Entry 6UVC (X-ray diffraction, 1.90 A resolution); this record covers chains A and B.

== Chain A (and B) ==
Molecule: Bcl-2-like protein 1
Source organism: Homo sapiens
Notes: chain B of this document is another copy of the same molecule, construct and numbering; everything in this record applies to it too
UniProtKB: Q07817 (B2CL1_HUMAN); residue numbers follow UniProt; this construct covers 1-26, 83-209
Amino-acid sequence (158 residues; each row starts with the number of its first residue; note: 56 numbers in that range are skipped by the numbering (no residue carries them; nothing is unmodelled there); numbers below 1 keep their minus sign (Gly-4 is residue -4)):
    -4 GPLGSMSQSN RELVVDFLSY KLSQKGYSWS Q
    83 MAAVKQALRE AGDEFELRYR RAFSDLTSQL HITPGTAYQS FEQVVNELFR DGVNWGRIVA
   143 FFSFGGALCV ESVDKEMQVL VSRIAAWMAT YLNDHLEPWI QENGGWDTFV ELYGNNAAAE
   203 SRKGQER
Unresolved in the structure: -4 to 1, 198-209 (chain B: -4 to -1, 198-209)
Construct notes: expression tag (-4 to 0)
Ligand contacts: XOY ((R)-3-(Benzylthio)-2-(3-(2-((4'-chloro-[1,1'-biphenyl]-2-yl)methyl)-1,2,3,4-tetrahydroisoquinoline-6-carbonyl)-3-(4-methylbenzyl)ureido)propanoic acid): Ala93, Glu96, Phe97, Arg100, Tyr101, Ala104, Phe105, Leu108, Val126, Glu129, Leu130, Asn136, Trp137, Gly138, Arg139, Val141, Ala142, Ser145, Phe146, Phe191, Leu194, Tyr195
UniProt features mapped onto this chain:
  - motif: Ser4 to Trp24 (BH4), Val86 to Arg100 (BH3), Glu129 to Gly148 (BH1), Pro180 to Tyr195 (BH2)

== Interface between chain A and chain B ==
Residue-residue contacts - 81 pairs, chain A then chain B:
  Ser2(A) with Asn175(B), hydrogen bond (backbone-side chain)
  Ser4(A) with Met83(B)
  Asn5(A) with Leu174(B); Asn175(B), hydrogen bond; Glu179(B), hydrogen bond; Trp188(B)
  Arg6(A) with Ala171(B)
  Glu7(A) with Met83(B); Lys87(B), salt bridge
  Leu8(A) with Val86(B), hydrophobic; Lys87(B); Trp188(B)
  Val9(A) with Phe144(B), hydrophobic; Ala167(B); Leu174(B), hydrophobic
  Asp11(A) with Lys87(B); Arg91(B), salt bridge
  Phe12(A) with Leu90(B); Gly94(B); Glu98(B); Phe144(B); Ser145(B)
  Leu13(A) with Gly147(B); Gly148(B); Cys151(B), hydrophobic; Ala167(B), hydrophobic; Met170(B), hydrophobic
  Tyr15(A) with Arg91(B); Asp95(B), hydrogen bond
  Lys16(A) with Asp95(B), salt bridge; Glu98(B), salt bridge; Val152(B)
  Leu17(A) with Val155(B), hydrophobic; Val163(B), hydrophobic
  Gln19(A) with Asp95(B), hydrogen bond
  Lys20(A) with Val152(B)
  Tyr22(A) with Val155(B), hydrophobic; Asp156(B), hydrogen bond
  Trp24(A) with Val163(B), hydrophobic; Ala167(B), hydrophobic
  Met83(A) with Leu8(B), hydrophobic
  Lys87(A) with Glu7(B), salt bridge; Leu8(B); Asp11(B)
  Gln88(A) with Arg91(B), hydrogen bond
  Leu90(A) with Leu8(B), hydrophobic; Phe12(B)
  Arg91(A) with Asp11(B), salt bridge; Tyr15(B); Gln88(B), hydrogen bond; Arg91(B)
  Gly94(A) with Phe12(B)
  Asp95(A) with Tyr15(B), hydrogen bond; Lys16(B), salt bridge; Gln19(B), hydrogen bond
  Glu98(A) with Lys16(B), salt bridge
  Phe144(A) with Phe12(B)
  Ser145(A) with Phe12(B)
  Gly147(A) with Leu13(B)
  Gly148(A) with Leu13(B)
  Cys151(A) with Leu13(B), hydrophobic
  Val152(A) with Lys16(B); Lys20(B); Tyr22(B)
  Val155(A) with Leu17(B), hydrophobic; Tyr22(B), hydrophobic
  Asp156(A) with Tyr22(B), hydrogen bond
  Gln160(A) with Ser23(B), hydrogen bond (side chain-backbone)
  Val163(A) with Trp24(B), hydrophobic
  Ala167(A) with Arg6(B); Val9(B); Leu13(B), hydrophobic; Trp24(B), hydrophobic
  Met170(A) with Leu13(B), hydrophobic
  Ala171(A) with Val9(B)
  Leu174(A) with Asn5(B)
  Asn175(A) with Ser2(B); Asn5(B), hydrogen bond
  Glu179(A) with Met1(B); Asn5(B), hydrogen bond
  Trp188(A) with Leu8(B)
Other interface residues (no listed pair), chain A (44 interface residues in all): Val86, Ser164
Other interface residues (no listed pair), chain B (45 interface residues in all): Ser4, Ser164

== Overview ==
Chain A and chain B form an interface of 44 and 45 residues respectively; the contacts include 14 hydrogen
bonds and 8 salt bridges. Polar contacts include Glu7(A)-Lys87(B), Asp11(A)-Arg91(B) and Lys16(A)-Asp95(B).
Chain A binds compound XOY.
Both chains are Bcl-2-like protein 1 (Homo sapiens). Entry 6UVC (Crystal structure of BCL-XL bound to compound
8:
(R)-3-(Benzylthio)-2-(3-(2-((4'-chloro-[1,1'-biphenyl]-2-yl)methyl)-1,2,3,4-tetrahydroisoquinoline-6-carbonyl)-3-(4-methylbenzyl)ureido)propanoic
acid) was determined by X-ray diffraction (same publication as 6UVD, 6UVE, 6UVF, 6UVG and 6UVH).
